Entry 3O00 (X-ray diffraction, 1.85 A resolution); this record covers chain A.

Chain A:
Name: Cell invasion protein sipD
Organism: Salmonella enterica
UniProt: Q56026 (SIPD_SALTY); numbering as in UniProt (aligned over 39-343)
Amino-acid sequence (308 residues; row label = number of the first residue in the row):
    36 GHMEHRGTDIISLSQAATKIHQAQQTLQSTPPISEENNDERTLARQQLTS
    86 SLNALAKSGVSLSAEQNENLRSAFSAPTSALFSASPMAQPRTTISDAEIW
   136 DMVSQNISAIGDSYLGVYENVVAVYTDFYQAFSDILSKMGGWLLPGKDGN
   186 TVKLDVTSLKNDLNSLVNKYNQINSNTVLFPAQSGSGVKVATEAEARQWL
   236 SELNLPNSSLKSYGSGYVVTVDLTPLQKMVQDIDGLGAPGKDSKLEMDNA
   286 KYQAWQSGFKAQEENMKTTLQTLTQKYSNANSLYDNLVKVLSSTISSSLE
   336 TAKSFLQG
Disordered / not traced: 111-132, 343
Differences from the reference sequence: expression tag (36-38); engineered mutation S244 (Cys in Q56026)
Bound ions: Ni2+: G36, H37

In short:
G36 and H37 form the Ni2+ site.
Chain A is Cell invasion protein sipD (Salmonella enterica); the structure, Crystal Structure of the
Salmonella Type III Secretion System Tip Protein SipD-C244S, was determined by X-ray diffraction together with
3NZZ, 3O01 and 3O02 from the same study.
